6ADT - chains C and D of the 4 polymer chains in the assembly; structure by electron microscopy, 3.22 A resolution.

== Chain C ==
Name: VP3
Source organism: Seneca valley virus
Amino-acid sequence (239 residues; numbered 1 to 239; the number before each row is that of its first residue):
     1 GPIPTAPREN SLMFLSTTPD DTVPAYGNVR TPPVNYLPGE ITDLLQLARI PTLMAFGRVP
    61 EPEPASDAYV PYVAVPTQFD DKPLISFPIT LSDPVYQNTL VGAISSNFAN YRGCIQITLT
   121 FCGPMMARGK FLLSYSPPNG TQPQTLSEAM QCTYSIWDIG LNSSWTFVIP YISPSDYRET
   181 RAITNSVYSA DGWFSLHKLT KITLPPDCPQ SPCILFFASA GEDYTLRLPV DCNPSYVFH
Unresolved in the structure: 1, 59-67, 239

== Chain D ==
Name: VP4
Source organism: Seneca valley virus
Amino-acid sequence (71 residues; numbered 1 to 72; 1 number in that range is skipped by the numbering (no residue carries it; nothing is unmodelled there); the number before each row is that of its first residue):
     1 GNVQTTSKND FDSRGNNGNM TFNYYANTYQ NSVDFSTS
    40 SSASGAGPGN SRGGLAGLLT NFSGILNPLG YLK
Unresolved in the structure: 1-13, 40-62

== Chain C / chain D interface ==
Residue-residue contacts - 33 pairs, chain C then chain D:
  P19(C) - N16(D)
  P19(C) - N17(D)
  P19(C) - G18(D)  hydrogen bond (backbone-backbone)
  D20(C) - N16(D)
  D20(C) - N19(D)
  D21(C) - N17(D)
  D21(C) - Q30(D)
  T22(C) - Q30(D)  hydrogen bond (backbone-side chain)
  V23(C) - Y25(D)
  P24(C) - Y25(D)
  P24(C) - Y29(D)
  P24(C) - Q30(D)
  G27(C) - Y29(D)
  N28(C) - T28(D)  hydrogen bond (backbone-backbone)
  N28(C) - Y29(D)
  V29(C) - S32(D)
  V29(C) - V33(D)
  R30(C) - T28(D)
  R30(C) - V33(D)
  R30(C) - F35(D)
  T31(C) - S32(D)
  T31(C) - V33(D)  hydrogen bond (backbone-backbone)
  T31(C) - D34(D)  hydrogen bond
  T31(C) - F35(D)
  P32(C) - D34(D)
  P32(C) - F35(D)  hydrophobic
  P33(C) - D34(D)
  P33(C) - F35(D)
  P33(C) - T37(D)
  D43(C) - L65(D)
  Q46(C) - L65(D)
  Q46(C) - N66(D)
  Q46(C) - L68(D)
Also at the interface, not in a pair above, chain C (20 interface residues in all): T17, V34, G39, T42, R49

== Overview ==
20 residues of chain C face 16 of chain D across their interface, with 5 hydrogen bonds. Among the polar pairs
are T22(C)-Q30(D), T31(C)-D34(D) and P19(C)-G18(D).
Chain C is VP3 and chain D is VP4, both from Seneca valley virus; the structure, Structure of Seneca Valley
Virus in neutral condition, was determined by electron microscopy, deposited together with 6ADL, 6ADM, 6ADR
and 6ADS.
